4R17 - chains C and D of the 28 polymer chains in the assembly; structure by X-ray diffraction, 2.10 A resolution.

# Chain C
Protein: Proteasome subunit alpha type-4
Source organism: Saccharomyces cerevisiae S288c
Notes: EC 3.4.25.1
UniProt: P40303 (PSA4_YEAST); residues -1 to 252 here correspond to UniProt positions 1-254 (UniProt number = residue number + 2)
Sequence (254 residues; row label = number of the first residue in the row; numbers below 1 keep their minus sign (Met-1 is residue -1)):
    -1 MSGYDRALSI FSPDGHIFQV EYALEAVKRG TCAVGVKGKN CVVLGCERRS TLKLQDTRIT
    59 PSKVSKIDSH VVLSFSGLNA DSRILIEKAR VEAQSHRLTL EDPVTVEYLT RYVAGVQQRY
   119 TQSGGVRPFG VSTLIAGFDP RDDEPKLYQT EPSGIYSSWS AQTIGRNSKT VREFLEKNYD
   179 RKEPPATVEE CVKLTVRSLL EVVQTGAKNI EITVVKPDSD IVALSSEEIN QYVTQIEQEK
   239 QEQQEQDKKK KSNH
Disordered / not traced: -1 to 0, 241-252
Curated features (UniProtKB/Swiss-Prot):
  - modified residue: Thr58 (Phosphothreonine)

# Chain D
Protein: Proteasome subunit alpha type-5
Source organism: Saccharomyces cerevisiae S288c
Notes: EC 3.4.25.1
UniProt: P32379 (PSA5_YEAST); residues -7 to 252 here correspond to UniProt positions 1-260 (UniProt number = residue number + 8)
Sequence (260 residues; numbered -7 to 252; the number before each row is that of its first residue; numbers below 1 keep their minus sign (Met-7 is residue -7)):
    -7 MFLTRSEYDR GVSTFSPEGR LFQVEYSLEA IKLGSTAIGI ATKEGVVLGV EKRATSPLLE
    53 SDSIEKIVEI DRHIGCAMSG LTADARSMIE HARTAAVTHN LYYDEDINVE SLTQSVCDLA
   113 LRFGEGASGE ERLMSRPFGV ALLIAGHDAD DGYQLFHAEP SGTFYRYNAK AIGSGSEGAQ
   173 AELLNEWHSS LTLKEAELLV LKILKQVMEE KLDENNAQLS CITKQDGFKI YDNEKTAELI
   233 KELKEKEAAE SPEEADVEMS
Disordered / not traced: -7 to 0, 118-124, 243-252

# Interface between chain C and chain D
Residue-residue contacts (63; chain C residue first):
  Asp3(C) - Glu117(D)
  Arg4(C) - Glu117(D)
  Ala5(C) - Val4(D)  hydrophobic
  Ala5(C) - Glu117(D)
  Ala5(C) - Ser127(D)
  Ser7(C) - Ser127(D)
  Ser7(C) - Arg128(D)
  Ile8(C) - Gln15(D)
  Phe9(C) - Gln15(D)
  Phe9(C) - Tyr18(D)
  Phe9(C) - Ser19(D)
  Phe9(C) - Ala22(D)  hydrophobic
  Phe9(C) - Leu73(D)  hydrophobic
  Phe9(C) - Arg128(D)
  Phe9(C) - Pro129(D)
  Phe9(C) - Gly131(D)
  Ser10(C) - Tyr18(D)
  Pro11(C) - Tyr18(D)  hydrophobic
  Pro11(C) - Glu21(D)
  Asp12(C) - Glu21(D)
  Gly13(C) - Tyr18(D)
  Gly13(C) - Glu21(D)
  Gly13(C) - Ala22(D)
  His14(C) - Leu25(D)
  Ile15(C) - Leu73(D)  hydrophobic
  Ile15(C) - Arg128(D)
  Lys35(C) - Glu52(D)  salt bridge
  Gln116(C) - Ala75(D)
  Gln116(C) - Asp76(D)
  Thr119(C) - Arg128(D)  hydrogen bond (backbone-side chain)
  Gln120(C) - Met126(D)
  Gln120(C) - Ser127(D)  hydrogen bond (backbone-backbone)
  Gln120(C) - Arg128(D)
  Gln120(C) - Pro129(D)
  Gln120(C) - Phe130(D)
  Ser121(C) - Ser127(D)
  Gly122(C) - Ser127(D)
  Ser151(C) - Ala75(D)
  Gly152(C) - Ala75(D)
  Ile153(C) - Thr74(D)
  Ile153(C) - Ala75(D)
  Ser155(C) - Leu51(D)
  Ser155(C) - Ser55(D)
  Ser156(C) - Leu51(D)
  Ser156(C) - Glu52(D)  hydrogen bond
  Ser156(C) - Ser55(D)  hydrogen bond (backbone-side chain)
  Trp157(C) - Thr47(D)
  Trp157(C) - Ser48(D)
  Trp157(C) - Leu50(D)
  Trp157(C) - Leu51(D)
  Trp157(C) - Glu52(D)
  Ser158(C) - Leu50(D)  hydrogen bond (backbone-backbone)
  Ser158(C) - Glu52(D)
  Ala159(C) - Leu50(D)
  Leu173(C) - Leu50(D)  hydrophobic
  Glu174(C) - Ser48(D)  hydrogen bond
  Glu174(C) - Pro49(D)
  Glu174(C) - Leu50(D)
  Tyr177(C) - Leu50(D)  hydrophobic
  Arg179(C) - Pro49(D)  hydrogen bond (side chain-backbone)
  Arg179(C) - Leu50(D)  hydrogen bond (side chain-backbone)
  Arg179(C) - Leu51(D)  hydrogen bond (side chain-backbone)
  Arg179(C) - Glu52(D)
Other interface residues (no listed pair), chain C (31 interface residues in all): Arg170
Other interface residues (no listed pair), chain D (26 interface residues in all): Asp1

# Summary
31 residues of chain C face 26 of chain D across their interface, with 9 hydrogen bonds and 1 salt bridge.
Polar pairs include Lys35(C)-Glu52(D), Thr119(C)-Arg128(D) and Ser156(C)-Glu52(D).
Chain C is Proteasome subunit alpha type-4 and chain D is Proteasome subunit alpha type-5, both from
Saccharomyces cerevisiae S288c; the structure, Ligand-induced aziridine-formation at subunit beta5 of the
yeast 20S proteasome, was determined by X-ray diffraction, deposited together with 4R18.
